PDB entry 4AQE | X-ray diffraction, 2.27 A resolution | chains A and B

== Chain A ==
Name: Cadherin-23
Organism: Mus musculus
Notes: fragment: ec1-2, residues 24-228
UniProtKB: Q99PF4 (CAD23_MOUSE); residues 2-206 here correspond to UniProt positions 24-228 (UniProt number = residue number + 22)
Sequence (214 residues; row label = number of the first residue in the row):
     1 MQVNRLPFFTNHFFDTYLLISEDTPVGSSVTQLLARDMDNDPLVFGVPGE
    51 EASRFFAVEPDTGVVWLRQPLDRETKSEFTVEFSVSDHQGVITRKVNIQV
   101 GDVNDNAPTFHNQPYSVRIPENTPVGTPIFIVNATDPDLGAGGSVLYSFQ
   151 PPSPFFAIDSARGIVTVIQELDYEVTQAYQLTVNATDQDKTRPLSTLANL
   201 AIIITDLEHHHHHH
Disordered / not traced: 207-214
Differences from the reference sequence: expression tag (1, 207-214); engineered mutation P48 (Ser70 in Q99PF4)
UniProt features mapped onto this chain:
  - glycosylation (N-linked (GlcNAc...) asparagine): N133, N184
Bound ions: Ca2+ site 1: N4, R5, D37, D39, D41, D87; Ca2+ site 2: E22, D72, E74, D105; Ca2+ site 3: E22, E74, D102, V103, D105, D138; Ca2+ site 4: N104, N106, D136, D138, G142, D187

== Chain B ==
Name: Protocadherin-15
Organism: Mus musculus
Notes: fragment: ec1-2, residues 27-259
UniProtKB: Q99PJ1 (PCD15_MOUSE); residues 1-233 here correspond to UniProt positions 27-259 (UniProt number = residue number + 26)
Sequence (242 residues; each row starts with the number of its first residue; numbering starts at 0):
     0 MQYDDDWQYEDCKLARGGPPATIVAIDEESRNGTILVDNMLIKGTAGGPD
    50 PTIELSLKDNVDYWVLLDPVKQMLFLNSTGRVLDRDPPMNIHSIVVQVQC
   100 VNKKVGTVIYHEVRIVVRDRNDNSPTFKHESYYATVNELTPVGTTIFTGF
   150 SGDNGATDIDDGPNGQIEYVIQYNPEDPTSNDTFEIPLMLTGNVVLRKRL
   200 NYEDKTRYYVIIQANDRAQNLNERRTTTTTLTVDLEHHHHHH
Disordered / not traced: 238-241
Differences from the reference sequence: expression tag (0, 234-241)
UniProt features mapped onto this chain:
  - glycosylation (N-linked (GlcNAc...) asparagine): N31, N76, N180
Disulfide bonds: C11-C99
Bound ions: Ca2+ site 1: E27, E28, D83, D85, D121; Ca2+ site 2: E27, D85, D118, R119, D121, D159; Ca2+ site 3: N120, N122, D157, D159, N163, D215; K+: D157, D159

== How chain A and chain B interact ==
Residue-residue contacts (25):
  V3(A) - P186(B)
  L6(A) - L189(B)  hydrophobic
  D15(A) - R117(B)
  T16(A) - R117(B)
  Y17(A) - I22(B)
  E78(A) - R113(B)  salt bridge
  R94(A) - P162(B)
  Q99(A) - R113(B)  hydrogen bond
  D102(A) - P19(B)
  L139(A) - P19(B)  hydrophobic
  L139(A) - E111(B)
  G140(A) - I108(B)
  G140(A) - Y109(B)
  A141(A) - I108(B)
  S144(A) - V107(B)  hydrogen bond (side chain-backbone)
  S144(A) - I108(B)
  L146(A) - Y8(B)  hydrophobic
  L146(A) - T106(B)
  S160(A) - Y8(B)  hydrogen bond
  A161(A) - V104(B)
  A161(A) - G105(B)
  A161(A) - T106(B)
  R162(A) - V104(B)
  R162(A) - G105(B)
  Q188(A) - K12(B)
Other interface residues (no listed pair), chain A (22 interface residues in all): F8, H12, L19, N97
Other interface residues (no listed pair), chain B (23 interface residues in all): A20, A24, V115, G161, L187, R216, Q218

== Overview ==
22 residues of chain A and 23 residues of chain B are in contact, with 3 hydrogen bonds and 1 salt bridge.
Polar pairs include E78(A)-R113(B), Q99(A)-R113(B) and S144(A)-V107(B). The Ca2+ site 1 is built by N4(A),
R5(A), D37(A), D39(A), D41(A) and D87(A).
Here chain A is Cadherin-23 and chain B is Protocadherin-15, both from Mus musculus. Entry 4AQE (Crystal
structure of deafness associated mutant mouse cadherin-23 EC1- 2S70P and protocadherin-15 EC1-2 form I) was
determined by X-ray diffraction (same publication as 4APX, 4AQ8, 4AQA and 4AXW).
